Entry 6O5M (X-ray diffraction, 2.30 A resolution); this record covers chains C and E of the 6 polymer chains in the assembly.

[Chain C]
Protein: Tubulin alpha-1B chain
Organism: Sus scrofa
UniProt: Q2XVP4 (TBA1B_PIG); residue numbers follow UniProt; this construct covers 1-450
Chain sequence (450 residues; each row starts with the number of its first residue):
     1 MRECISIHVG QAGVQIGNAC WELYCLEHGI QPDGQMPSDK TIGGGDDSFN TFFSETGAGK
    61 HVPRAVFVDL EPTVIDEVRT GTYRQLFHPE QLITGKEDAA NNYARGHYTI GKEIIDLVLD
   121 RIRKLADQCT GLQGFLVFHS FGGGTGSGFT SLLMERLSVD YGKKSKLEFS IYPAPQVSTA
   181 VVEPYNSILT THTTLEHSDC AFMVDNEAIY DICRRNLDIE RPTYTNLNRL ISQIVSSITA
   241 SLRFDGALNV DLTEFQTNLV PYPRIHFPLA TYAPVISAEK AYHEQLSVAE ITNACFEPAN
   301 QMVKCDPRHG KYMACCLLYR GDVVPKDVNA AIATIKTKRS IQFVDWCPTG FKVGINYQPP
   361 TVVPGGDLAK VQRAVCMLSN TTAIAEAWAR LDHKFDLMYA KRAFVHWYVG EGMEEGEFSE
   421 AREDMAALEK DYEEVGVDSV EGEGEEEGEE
Disordered / not traced: 441-450
Metal / ion sites: Ca2+: Asp39, Thr41, Gly44, Glu55
Residues lining bound ligands:
  - G8K ([2-(1H-indol-4-yl)-1H-imidazol-4-yl](3,4,5-trimethoxyphenyl)methanone): Ser178, Thr179, Ala180, Val181
  - GTP (guanosine-5'-triphosphate): Gly10, Gln11, Ala12, Gln15, Ile16, Asp69, Asp98, Ala99, Ala100, Asn101, Ser140, Gly142, Gly143, Gly144, Thr145, Gly146, Ile171, Pro173, Val177, Ser178, Thr179, Glu183, Asn206, Tyr224, Leu227, Asn228, Ile231
Swiss-Prot annotation at these positions:
  - motif: Met1 to Cys4 (MREC motif)
  - active site: Glu254
  - binding site (GTP): Gly10, Gln11, Ala12, Gln15, Glu71, Ala99, Ser140, Gly143, Gly144, Thr145, Gly146, Thr179, Glu183, Asn206, Tyr224, Asn228, Leu252
  - binding site (Mg(2+)): Glu71
  - modified residue: Lys40 (N6,N6,N6-trimethyllysine), Ser48 (Phosphoserine), Ser232 (Phosphoserine), Tyr282 (3'-nitrotyrosine), Arg339 (Omega-N-methylarginine), Ser439 (Phosphoserine), Glu443 (5-glutamyl polyglutamate), Glu445 (5-glutamyl polyglutamate)
  - cross-link (Glycyl lysine isopeptide (Lys-Gly)): Lys326 (interchain with G-Cter in ubiquitin), Lys370 (interchain with G-Cter in ubiquitin)

[Chain E]
Protein: Stathmin-4
Organism: Homo sapiens
UniProt: Q9H169 (STMN4_HUMAN); residues 5-145 here correspond to UniProt positions 49-189 (UniProt number = residue number + 44)
Chain sequence (143 residues; numbered 3 to 145; the number before each row is that of its first residue):
     3 MADMEVIELN KCTSGQSFEV ILKPPSFDGV PEFNASLPRR RDPSLEEIQK KLEAAEERRK
    63 YQEAELLKHL AEKREHEREV IQKAIEENNN FIKMAKEKLA QKMESNKENR EAHLAAMLER
   123 LQEKDKHAEE VRKNKELKEE ASR
Disordered / not traced: 3-5, 29-43, 141-145
Construct notes: expression tag (3-4)
Swiss-Prot annotation at these positions:
  - modified residue: Ser46 (Phosphoserine)

[Interface between chain C and chain E]
Contacting residue pairs (32):
  His107(C) - Lys104(E)
  His107(C) - Met105(E)
  Tyr108(C) - Lys104(E)
  Tyr108(C) - Met105(E)  hydrophobic
  Tyr108(C) - Asn108(E)
  Thr109(C) - Arg112(E)
  Lys112(C) - Met105(E)
  Glu155(C) - Leu101(E)
  Glu155(C) - Lys104(E)  salt bridge
  Arg156(C) - Leu101(E)
  Ser158(C) - Phe93(E)
  Ser158(C) - Ile94(E)
  Val159(C) - Ile94(E)
  Val159(C) - Lys98(E)
  Gly162(C) - Asn90(E)
  Gly162(C) - Ile94(E)
  Lys163(C) - Asn90(E)
  Lys163(C) - Phe93(E)
  Thr193(C) - Lys104(E)
  Glu196(C) - Phe93(E)
  His197(C) - Phe93(E)
  His197(C) - Ala97(E)
  Val409(C) - His115(E)  hydrogen bond (backbone-side chain)
  Gly410(C) - Arg112(E)
  Gly410(C) - His115(E)
  Glu411(C) - Asn108(E)  hydrogen bond (backbone-side chain)
  Glu411(C) - Arg112(E)  salt bridge
  Gly412(C) - Asn108(E)  hydrogen bond (backbone-side chain)
  Gly412(C) - Asn111(E)  hydrogen bond (backbone-side chain)
  Gly412(C) - Arg112(E)
  Met413(C) - Asn108(E)
  Glu414(C) - Asn111(E)  hydrogen bond
Other interface residues (no listed pair), chain C (22 interface residues in all): Leu152, Glu417, Glu420
Other interface residues (no listed pair), chain E (15 interface residues in all): Glu89, Lys100, Ser107

[Overview]
22 residues of chain C and 15 residues of chain E are in contact; the contacts include 5 hydrogen bonds and 2
salt bridges. Polar contacts include Glu155(C)-Lys104(E), Glu411(C)-Arg112(E) and Val409(C)-His115(E). Ligands
of chain C: GTP and compound G8K.
Chain C is Tubulin alpha-1B chain (Sus scrofa) and chain E is Stathmin-4 (Homo sapiens); the structure,
Tubulin-RB3_SLD-TTL in complex with compound 10bb, was determined by X-ray diffraction (same publication as
6O5N and 6O61).
